PDB entry 8CLS | electron microscopy, 4.00 A resolution | chains A and H of the 8 polymer chains in the assembly

[Chain A]
Protein: Insulin-like receptor
Organism: Drosophila melanogaster
Notes: EC 2.7.10.1
Reference sequence: P09208 (INSR_DROME); residue numbers follow UniProt; this construct covers 264-1310
Chain sequence (1068 residues; each row starts with the number of its first residue):
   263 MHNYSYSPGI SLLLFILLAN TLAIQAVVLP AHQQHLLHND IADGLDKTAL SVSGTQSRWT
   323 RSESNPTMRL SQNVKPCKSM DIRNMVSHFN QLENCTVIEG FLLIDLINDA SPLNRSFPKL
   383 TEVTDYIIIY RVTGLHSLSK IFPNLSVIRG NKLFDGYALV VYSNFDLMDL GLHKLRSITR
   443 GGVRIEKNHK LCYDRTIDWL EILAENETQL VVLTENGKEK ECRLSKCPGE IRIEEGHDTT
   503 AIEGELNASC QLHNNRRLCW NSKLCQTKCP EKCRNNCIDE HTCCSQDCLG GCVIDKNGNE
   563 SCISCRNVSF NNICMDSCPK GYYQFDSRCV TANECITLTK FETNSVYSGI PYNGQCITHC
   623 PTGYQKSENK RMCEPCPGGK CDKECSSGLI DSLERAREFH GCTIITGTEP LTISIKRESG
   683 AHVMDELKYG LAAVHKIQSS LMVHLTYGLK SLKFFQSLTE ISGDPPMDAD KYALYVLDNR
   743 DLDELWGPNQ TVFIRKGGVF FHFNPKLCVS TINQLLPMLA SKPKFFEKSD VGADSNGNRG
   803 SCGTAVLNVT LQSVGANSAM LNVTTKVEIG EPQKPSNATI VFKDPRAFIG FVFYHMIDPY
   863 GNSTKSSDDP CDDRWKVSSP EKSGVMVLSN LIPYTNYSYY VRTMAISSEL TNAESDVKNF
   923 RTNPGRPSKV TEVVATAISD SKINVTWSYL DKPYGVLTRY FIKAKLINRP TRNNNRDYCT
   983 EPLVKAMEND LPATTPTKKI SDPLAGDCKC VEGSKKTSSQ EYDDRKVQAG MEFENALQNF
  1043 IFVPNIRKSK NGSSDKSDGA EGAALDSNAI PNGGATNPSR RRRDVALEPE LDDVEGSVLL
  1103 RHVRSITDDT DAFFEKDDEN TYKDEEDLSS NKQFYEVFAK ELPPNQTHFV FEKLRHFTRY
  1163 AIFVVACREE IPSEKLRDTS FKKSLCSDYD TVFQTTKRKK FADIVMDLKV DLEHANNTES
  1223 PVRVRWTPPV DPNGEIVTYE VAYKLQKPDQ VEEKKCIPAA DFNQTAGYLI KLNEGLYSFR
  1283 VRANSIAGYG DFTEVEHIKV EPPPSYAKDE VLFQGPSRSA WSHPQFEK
Disordered / not traced: 263-327, 483-512, 986-1031, 1048-1117, 1311-1330
Disulfide bonds: Cys339-Cys357, Cys521-Cys527, Cys531-Cys539, Cys535-Cys545, Cys546-Cys554, Cys550-Cys564, Cys567-Cys576, Cys580-Cys591, Cys597-Cys618, Cys622-Cys635, Cys638-Cys643, Cys647-Cys664, Cys770-Cys804, Cys981-Cys1258, Cys1169-Cys1188
Sequence notes: initiating methionine (263); expression tag (1311-1330)
Curated features (UniProtKB/Swiss-Prot):
  - glycosylation (N-linked (GlcNAc...) asparagine): Asn265, Asn356, Asn376, Asn406, Asn468, Asn509, Asn561, Asn569, Asn751, Asn810, Asn824, Asn839, Asn864, Asn898, Asn946, Asn1053, Asn1147, Asn1218, Asn1265
Reported in the primary citation:
  - contacts within the chain: Tyr419-Arg446 (hydrogen bond), Arg446-Glu448 (hydrogen bond), Arg1170-Glu1176
  - post-translational modification sites: Asn606
  - self-association interface (contacts with another copy of this molecule); pairs are residue here / residue on that copy: Cys873-Cys873 (disulfide), Glu1242
  - mutagenesis - V811D, Y902C: decreased stability (proposed by the authors, not directly observed)

[Chain H]
Protein: Probable insulin-like peptide 5
Reference sequence: Q7KUD5 (INSL5_DROME); residues 1-28 here correspond to UniProt positions 24-51 (UniProt number = residue number + 23)
Chain sequence (28 residues; each row starts with the number of its first residue):
     1 NSLRACGPAL MDMLRVACPN GFNSMFAK
Disordered / not traced: 1, 28

[How chain A and chain H interact]
Residue-residue contacts - 13 pairs, chain A then chain H:
  Ser341(A) - Phe26(H)
  Asp343(A) - Phe26(H)
  Arg345(A) - Phe22(H)  hydrogen bond (side chain-backbone)
  Arg345(A) - Ser24(H)  hydrogen bond
  Asn346(A) - Asn20(H)
  Asn346(A) - Gly21(H)
  Asn346(A) - Phe22(H)  hydrogen bond (side chain-backbone)
  Asn346(A) - Asn23(H)  hydrogen bond (side chain-backbone)
  Met347(A) - Asn20(H)
  His350(A) - Asn23(H)
  Tyr392(A) - Met11(H)
  Tyr424(A) - Met11(H)  hydrophobic
  Phe603(A) - Phe26(H)  hydrophobic
Other interface residues (no listed pair), chain A (13 interface residues in all): Phe363, Leu365, Leu368, Arg393
Other interface residues (no listed pair), chain H (8 interface residues in all): Met25
From the paper, about this interface:
  - interface residues, chain A: Asn346(A)

[In short]
13 residues of chain A face 8 of chain H across their interface; the contacts include 4 hydrogen bonds. Among
the polar pairs are Arg345(A)-Phe22(H), Arg345(A)-Ser24(H) and Asn346(A)-Phe22(H). From the paper: V811D and
Y902C of chain A reduce stability; the interface residue Asn346(A).
Chain A is Insulin-like receptor (Drosophila melanogaster) and chain H is Probable insulin-like peptide 5; the
structure, Drosophila melanogaster insulin receptor ectodomain in complex with DILP5, was determined by
electron microscopy.
